PDB entry 1QO0 | X-ray diffraction, 2.25 A resolution | chains D and E of the 4 polymer chains in the assembly

[Chain D (and E)]
Molecule: AMIR
Source organism: Pseudomonas aeruginosa
Notes: fragment: amide receptor/negative regulator; chain E of this document is another copy of the same molecule, construct and numbering; everything in this record applies to it too
Reference sequence: P10932 (AMIR_PSEAE); residues 2-190 here = UniProt positions 2-190
Chain sequence (196 residues; numbered 1 to 196; the number before each row is that of its first residue):
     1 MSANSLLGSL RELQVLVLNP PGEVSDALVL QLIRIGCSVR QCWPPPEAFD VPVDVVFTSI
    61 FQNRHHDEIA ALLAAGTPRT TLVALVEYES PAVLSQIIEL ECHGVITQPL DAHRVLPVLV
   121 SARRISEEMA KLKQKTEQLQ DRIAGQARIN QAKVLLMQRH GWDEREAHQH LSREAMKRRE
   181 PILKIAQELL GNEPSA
Not modelled in the structure: 1, 191-196 (chain E: 1, 196)
Differences from the reference sequence: conflict R64 (Gly in P10932)

[How chain D and chain E interact]
Pairs across the interface (68; chain D residue first):
  A3(D) - S95(E)
  A3(D) - I98(E)  hydrophobic
  L6(D) - I98(E)  hydrophobic
  L7(D) - P91(E)
  L7(D) - S95(E)
  E89(D) - H113(E)
  E89(D) - L116(E)
  E89(D) - P117(E)
  P91(D) - L7(E)
  L94(D) - L7(E)  hydrophobic
  L94(D) - L116(E)  hydrophobic
  L94(D) - V120(E)  hydrophobic
  S95(D) - A3(E)
  S95(D) - L7(E)
  I98(D) - L6(E)  hydrophobic
  I98(D) - V120(E)  hydrophobic
  I98(D) - R124(E)
  E99(D) - A3(E)
  E101(D) - R124(E)  hydrogen bond (backbone-side chain)
  C102(D) - R124(E)  hydrogen bond (backbone-side chain)
  C102(D) - I125(E)
  H103(D) - I125(E)
  V105(D) - P117(E)
  V105(D) - V118(E)  hydrophobic
  V105(D) - S121(E)
  T107(D) - H113(E)
  T107(D) - R114(E)
  T107(D) - P117(E)
  H113(D) - E89(E)  salt bridge
  H113(D) - T107(E)
  R114(D) - T107(E)
  R114(D) - R114(E)
  L116(D) - E89(E)
  L116(D) - L94(E)  hydrophobic
  P117(D) - V105(E)
  P117(D) - T107(E)
  V118(D) - V105(E)  hydrophobic
  V120(D) - L94(E)  hydrophobic
  V120(D) - I98(E)  hydrophobic
  S121(D) - V105(E)
  R124(D) - I98(E)
  R124(D) - E101(E)  hydrogen bond (side chain-backbone)
  R124(D) - C102(E)  hydrogen bond (side chain-backbone)
  I125(D) - C102(E)
  I125(D) - H103(E)
  I125(D) - I125(E)  hydrophobic
  E128(D) - M129(E)
  M129(D) - E128(E)
  M129(D) - M129(E)  hydrophobic
  L132(D) - T136(E)
  K133(D) - L132(E)
  T136(D) - T136(E)  hydrogen bond
  T136(D) - L139(E)
  L139(D) - T136(E)
  L139(D) - L139(E)  hydrophobic
  L139(D) - Q140(E)
  L139(D) - I143(E)  hydrophobic
  Q140(D) - L139(E)
  I143(D) - L139(E)  hydrophobic
  I143(D) - I143(E)  hydrophobic
  I143(D) - Q146(E)
  Q146(D) - I143(E)
  Q146(D) - A147(E)
  N150(D) - N150(E)  hydrogen bond
  V154(D) - E164(E)
  M157(D) - M157(E)  hydrophobic
  E164(D) - V154(E)
  R165(D) - Q158(E)
Interface residues without a listed pair, chain D (43 interface residues in all): Q31, V86, I97, A112, K135, R142
Interface residues without a listed pair, chain E (43 interface residues in all): Q31, V86, E99, D111, A112, K133, R142

[In short]
The chain D/chain E interface involves 43 residues from each chain, with 6 hydrogen bonds and 1 salt bridge.
Among the polar pairs are H113(D)-E89(E), E101(D)-R124(E) and C102(D)-R124(E).
Chain D and chain E are both AMIR (Pseudomonas aeruginosa); the structure, Amide receptor of the amidase
operon of Pseudomonas aeruginosa (AmiC) complexed with the negative regulator AmiR, was determined by X-ray
diffraction.
